Entry 6VE7 (electron microscopy, 3.60 A resolution); this record covers chains n and w of the 62 polymer chains in the assembly.

# Chain n
Name: Pacrg
Organism: Chlamydomonas reinhardtii
UniProt: B1B601 (B1B601_CHLRE); residue numbers follow UniProt; this construct covers 1-307
Chain sequence (307 residues; row label = number of the first residue in the row):
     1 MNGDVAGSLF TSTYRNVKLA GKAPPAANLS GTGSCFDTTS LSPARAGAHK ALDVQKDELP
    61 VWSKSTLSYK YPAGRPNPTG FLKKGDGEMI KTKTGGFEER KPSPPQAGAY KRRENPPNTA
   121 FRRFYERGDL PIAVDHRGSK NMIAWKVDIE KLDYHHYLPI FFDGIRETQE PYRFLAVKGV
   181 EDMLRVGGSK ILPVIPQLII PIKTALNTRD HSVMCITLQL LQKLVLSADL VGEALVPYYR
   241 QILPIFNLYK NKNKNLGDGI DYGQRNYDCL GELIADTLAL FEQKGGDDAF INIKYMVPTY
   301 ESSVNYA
Not modelled in the structure: 1, 89-101, 305-307

# Chain w
Name: Tubulin beta
Organism: Chlamydomonas reinhardtii
UniProt: P04690 (TBB_CHLRE); residue numbers follow UniProt; this construct covers 1-443
Chain sequence (443 residues; row label = number of the first residue in the row):
     1 MREIVHIQGG QCGNQIGAKF WEVVSDEHGI DPTGTYHGDS DLQLERINVY FNEATGGRYV
    61 PRAILMDLEP GTMDSVRSGP YGQIFRPDNF VFGQTGAGNN WAKGHYTEGA ELIDSVLDVV
   121 RKEAESCDCL QGFQVCHSLG GGTGSGMGTL LISKIREEYP DRMMLTFSVV PSPKVSDTVV
   181 EPYNATLSVH QLVENADECM VLDNEALYDI CFRTLKLTTP TFGDLNHLIS AVMSGITCCL
   241 RFPGQLNADL RKLAVNLIPF PRLHFFMVGF TPLTSRGSQQ YRALTVPELT QQMWDAKNMM
   301 CAADPRHGRY LTASALFRGR MSTKEVDEQM LNVQNKNSSY FVEWIPNNVK SSVCDIPPKG
   361 LKMSATFIGN STAIQEMFKR VSEQFTAMFR RKAFLHWYTG EGMDEMEFTE AESNMNDLVS
   421 EYQQYQDASA EEEGEFEGEE EEA
Not modelled in the structure: 429-443
Small-molecule neighbours:
  - GDP (guanosine-5'-diphosphate): G10, Q11, C12, Q15, I16, D67, A97, N99, S138, G141, G142, T143, G144, D177, E181, N204, F222, L225, N226
  - GTP (guanosine-5'-triphosphate): Q245, L246, K252
  - taxol (TA1): E22, V23, D26, E27, L215, L217, D224, H227, L228, A231, S234, F270, P272, L273, T274, S275, R276, Q279, R318, P358, K359, G360, L361
Swiss-Prot annotation at these positions:
  - binding site (GTP): Q11, E69, S138, G142, T143, G144, N204, N226
  - binding site (Mg(2+)): E69

# How chain n and chain w interact
Pairs across the interface (32):
  F10(n) - Q94(w)
  T11(n) - F92(w)
  Y14(n) - P70(w)  hydrogen bond (side chain-backbone)
  Y14(n) - G71(w)
  Y14(n) - D74(w)
  Y14(n) - F92(w)  hydrophobic
  R15(n) - P87(w)
  R15(n) - F90(w)  hydrogen bond (side chain-backbone)
  R15(n) - F92(w)
  K18(n) - D74(w)
  L19(n) - R77(w)  hydrogen bond (backbone-side chain)
  L19(n) - P87(w)
  L19(n) - F90(w)  hydrophobic
  S139(n) - T95(w)
  S139(n) - E111(w)  hydrogen bond
  K140(n) - Q94(w)
  N141(n) - Q94(w)
  I260(n) - K122(w)
  D261(n) - K122(w)  hydrogen bond (backbone-side chain)
  Y262(n) - N52(w)
  Y262(n) - R86(w)
  Y262(n) - D88(w)
  Y262(n) - K122(w)  hydrogen bond (backbone-side chain)
  G263(n) - D88(w)
  Q264(n) - K122(w)
  R265(n) - D88(w)  hydrogen bond (side chain-backbone)
  R265(n) - F90(w)
  R265(n) - V91(w)
  R265(n) - S115(w)
  R265(n) - D118(w)
  R265(n) - V119(w)
  R265(n) - K122(w)
Also at the interface, not in a pair above, chain w (21 interface residues in all): M73, N89, E123

# In short
The interface between chain n and chain w involves 15 residues on one side and 21 on the other, with 7
hydrogen bonds. Polar contacts include Y14(n)-P70(w), R15(n)-F90(w) and L19(n)-R77(w). Ligands of chain w:
GDP, taxol and GTP.
Chain n is Pacrg and chain w is Tubulin beta, both from Chlamydomonas reinhardtii; the structure, The inner
junction complex of Chlamydomonas reinhardtii doublet microtubule, was determined by electron microscopy.
